PDB entry 7W7G | electron microscopy, 3.20 A resolution | chains B and C of the 4 polymer chains in the assembly

[Chain B]
Molecule: Protein unc-80 homolog
Organism: Mus musculus
UniProtKB: B8XCJ6 (B8XCJ6_MOUSE); residue numbers follow UniProt; this construct covers 1-3326
Sequence (3326 residues; row label = number of the first residue in the row):
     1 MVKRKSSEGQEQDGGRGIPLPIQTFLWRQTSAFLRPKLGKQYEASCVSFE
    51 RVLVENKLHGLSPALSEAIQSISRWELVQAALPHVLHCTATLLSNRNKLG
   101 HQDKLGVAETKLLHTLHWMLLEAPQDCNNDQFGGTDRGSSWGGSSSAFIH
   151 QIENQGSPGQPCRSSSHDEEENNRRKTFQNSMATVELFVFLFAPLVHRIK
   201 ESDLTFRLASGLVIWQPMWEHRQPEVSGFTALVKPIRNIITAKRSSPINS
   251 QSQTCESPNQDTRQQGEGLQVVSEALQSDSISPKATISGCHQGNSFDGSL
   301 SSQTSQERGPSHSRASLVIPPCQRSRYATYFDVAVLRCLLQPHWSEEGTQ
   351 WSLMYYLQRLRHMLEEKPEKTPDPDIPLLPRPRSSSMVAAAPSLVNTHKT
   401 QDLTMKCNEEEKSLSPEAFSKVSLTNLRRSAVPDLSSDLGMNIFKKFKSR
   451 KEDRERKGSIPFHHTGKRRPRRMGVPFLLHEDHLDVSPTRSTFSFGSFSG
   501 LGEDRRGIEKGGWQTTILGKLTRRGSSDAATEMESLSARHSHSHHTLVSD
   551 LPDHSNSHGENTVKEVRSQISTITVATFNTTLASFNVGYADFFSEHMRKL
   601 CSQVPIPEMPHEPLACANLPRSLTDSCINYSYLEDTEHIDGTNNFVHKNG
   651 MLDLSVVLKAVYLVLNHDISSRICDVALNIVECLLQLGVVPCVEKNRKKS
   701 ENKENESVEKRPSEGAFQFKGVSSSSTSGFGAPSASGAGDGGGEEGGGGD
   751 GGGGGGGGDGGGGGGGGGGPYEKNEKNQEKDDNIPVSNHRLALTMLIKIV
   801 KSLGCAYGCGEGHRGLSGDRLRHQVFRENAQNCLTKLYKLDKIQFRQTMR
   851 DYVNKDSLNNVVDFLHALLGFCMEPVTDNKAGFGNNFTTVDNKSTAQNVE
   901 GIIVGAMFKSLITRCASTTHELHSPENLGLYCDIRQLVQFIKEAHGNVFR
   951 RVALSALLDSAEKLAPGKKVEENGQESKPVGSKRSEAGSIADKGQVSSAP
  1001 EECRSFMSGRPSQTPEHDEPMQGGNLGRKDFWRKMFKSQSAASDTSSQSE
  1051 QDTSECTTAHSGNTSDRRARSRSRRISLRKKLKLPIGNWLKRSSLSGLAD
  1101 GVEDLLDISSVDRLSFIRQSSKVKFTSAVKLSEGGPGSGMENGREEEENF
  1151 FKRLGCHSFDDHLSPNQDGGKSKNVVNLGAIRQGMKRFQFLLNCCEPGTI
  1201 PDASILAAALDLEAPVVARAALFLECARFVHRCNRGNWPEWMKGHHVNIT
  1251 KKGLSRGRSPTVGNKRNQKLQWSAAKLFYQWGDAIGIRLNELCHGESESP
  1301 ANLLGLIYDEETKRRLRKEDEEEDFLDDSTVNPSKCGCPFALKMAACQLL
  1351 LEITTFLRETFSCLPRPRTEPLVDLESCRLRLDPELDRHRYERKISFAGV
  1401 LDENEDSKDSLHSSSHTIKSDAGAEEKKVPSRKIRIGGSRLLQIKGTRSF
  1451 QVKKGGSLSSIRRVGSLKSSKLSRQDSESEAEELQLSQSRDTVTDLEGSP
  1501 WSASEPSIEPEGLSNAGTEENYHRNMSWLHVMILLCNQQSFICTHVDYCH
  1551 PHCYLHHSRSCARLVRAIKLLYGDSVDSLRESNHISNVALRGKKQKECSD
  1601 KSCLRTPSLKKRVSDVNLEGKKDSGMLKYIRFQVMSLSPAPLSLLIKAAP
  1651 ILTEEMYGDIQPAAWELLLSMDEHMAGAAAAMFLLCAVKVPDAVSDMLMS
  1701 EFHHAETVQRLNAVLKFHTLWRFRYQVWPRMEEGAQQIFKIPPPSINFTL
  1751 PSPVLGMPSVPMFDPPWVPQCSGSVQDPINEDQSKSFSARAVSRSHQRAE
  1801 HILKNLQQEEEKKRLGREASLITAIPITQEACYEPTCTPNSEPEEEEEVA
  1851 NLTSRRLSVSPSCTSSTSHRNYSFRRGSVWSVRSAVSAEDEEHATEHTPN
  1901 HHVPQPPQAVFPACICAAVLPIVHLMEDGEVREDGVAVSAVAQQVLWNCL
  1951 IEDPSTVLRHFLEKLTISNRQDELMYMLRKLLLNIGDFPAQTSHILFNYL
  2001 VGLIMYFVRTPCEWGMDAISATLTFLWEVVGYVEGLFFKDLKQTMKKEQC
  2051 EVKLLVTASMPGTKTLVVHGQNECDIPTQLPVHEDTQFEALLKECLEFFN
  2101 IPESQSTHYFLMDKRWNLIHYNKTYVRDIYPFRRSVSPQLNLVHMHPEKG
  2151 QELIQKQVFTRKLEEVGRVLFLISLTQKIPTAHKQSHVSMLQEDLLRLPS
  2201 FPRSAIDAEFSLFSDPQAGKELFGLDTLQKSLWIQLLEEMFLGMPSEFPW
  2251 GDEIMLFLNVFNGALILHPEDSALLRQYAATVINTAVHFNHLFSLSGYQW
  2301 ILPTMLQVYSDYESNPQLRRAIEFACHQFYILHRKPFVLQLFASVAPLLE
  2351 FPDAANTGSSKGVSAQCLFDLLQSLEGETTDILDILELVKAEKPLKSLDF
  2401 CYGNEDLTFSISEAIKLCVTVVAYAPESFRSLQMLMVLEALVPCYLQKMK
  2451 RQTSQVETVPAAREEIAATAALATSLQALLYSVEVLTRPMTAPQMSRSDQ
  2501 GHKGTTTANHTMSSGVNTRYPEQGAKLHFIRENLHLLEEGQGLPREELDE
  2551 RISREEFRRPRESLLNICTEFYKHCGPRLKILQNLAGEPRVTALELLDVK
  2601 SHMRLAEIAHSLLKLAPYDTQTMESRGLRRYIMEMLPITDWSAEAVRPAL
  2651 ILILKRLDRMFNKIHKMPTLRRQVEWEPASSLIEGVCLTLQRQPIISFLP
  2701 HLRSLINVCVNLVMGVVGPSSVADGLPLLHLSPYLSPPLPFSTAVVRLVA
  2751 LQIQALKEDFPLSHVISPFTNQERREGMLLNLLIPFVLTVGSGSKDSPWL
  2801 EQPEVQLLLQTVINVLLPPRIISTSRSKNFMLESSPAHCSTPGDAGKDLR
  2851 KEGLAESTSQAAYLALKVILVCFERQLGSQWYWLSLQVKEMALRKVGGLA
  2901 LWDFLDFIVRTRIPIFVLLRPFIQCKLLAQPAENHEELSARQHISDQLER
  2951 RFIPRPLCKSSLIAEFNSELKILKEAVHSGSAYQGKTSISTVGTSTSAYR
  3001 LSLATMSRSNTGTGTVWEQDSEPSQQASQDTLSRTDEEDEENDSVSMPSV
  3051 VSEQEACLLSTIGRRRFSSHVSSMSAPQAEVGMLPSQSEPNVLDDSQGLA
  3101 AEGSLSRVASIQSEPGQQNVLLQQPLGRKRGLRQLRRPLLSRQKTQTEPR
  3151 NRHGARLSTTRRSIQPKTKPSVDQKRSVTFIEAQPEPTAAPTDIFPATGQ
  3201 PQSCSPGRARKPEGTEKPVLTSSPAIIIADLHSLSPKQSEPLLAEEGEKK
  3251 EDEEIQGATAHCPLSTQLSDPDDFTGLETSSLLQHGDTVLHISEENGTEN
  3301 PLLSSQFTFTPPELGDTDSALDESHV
Unresolved in the structure: 1-20, 123-179, 221-329, 365-653, 695-784, 804-823, 876-897, 962-1024, 1039-1173, 1244-1264, 1295-1310, 1334-1338, 1364-1519, 1573-1623, 1771-1802, 1835-1906, 2352-2360, 2494-2545, 2720-2733, 2819-2853, 2980-3326
Ion coordination: Zn2+: Cys1543, His1545, Cys1549, Cys1553
From the paper describing this entry:
  - contacts within the chain: Arg1724-Glu1952, Arg2604-Glu2607, Glu2484-Arg2604, Lys2573-Glu2634, Arg2910-Glu2965
  - disease-associated variants - R1724C, R2604T, E2634A, R2910Q (citing earlier work)

[Chain C]
Molecule: Sodium leak channel non-selective protein
Organism: Rattus norvegicus
UniProtKB: Q6Q760 (NALCN_RAT); residue numbers follow UniProt; this construct covers 1-1738
Sequence (1738 residues; numbered 1 to 1738; the number before each row is that of its first residue):
     1 MLKRKQSSRVEAQPVTDFGPDESLSDNADILWINKPWVHSLLRICAIISV
    51 ISVCMNTPMTFEHYPPLQYVTFTLDTLLMFLYTAEMIAKMHIRGIVKGDS
   101 SYVKDRWCVFDGFMVFCLWVSLVLQVFEIADIVDQMSPWGMLRIPRPLIM
   151 IRAFRIYFRFELPRTRITNILKRSGEQIWSVSIFLLFFLLLYGILGVQMF
   201 GTFTYHCVVNDTKPGNVTWNSLAIPDTHCSPELEEGYQCPPGFKCMDLED
   251 LGLSRQELGYSGFNEIGTSIFTVYEASSQEGWVFLMYRAIDSFPRWRSYF
   301 YFITLIFFLAWLVKNVFIAVIIETFAEIRVQFQQMWGTRSSTTSTATTQM
   351 FHEDAAGGWQLVAVDVNKPQGRAPACLQKMMRSSVFHMFILSMVTVDVIV
   401 AASNYYKGENFRRQYDEFYLAEVAFTVLFDLEALLKIWCLGFTGYISSSL
   451 HKFELLLVIGTTLHVYPDLYHSQFTYFQVLRVVRLIKISPALEDFVYKIF
   501 GPGKKLGSLVVFTASLLIVMSAISLQMFCFVEELDRFTTFPRAFMSMFQI
   551 LTQEGWVDVMDQTLNAVGHMWAPLVAIYFILYHLFATLILLSLFVAVILD
   601 NLELDEDLKKLKQLKQSEANADTKEKLPLRLRIFEKFPNRPQMVKISKLP
   651 SDFTVPKIRESFMKQFIDRQQQDTCCLFRILPSTSSSSCDNPKRPTVEDN
   701 KYIDQKLRKSVFSIRARNLLEKETAVTKILRACTRQRMLSGSFEGQPAKE
   751 RSILSVQHHIRQERRSLRHGSNSQRISRGKSLETLTQDHSNTVRYRNAQR
   801 EDSEIKMIQEKKEQAEMKRKVQEEELRENHPYFDKPLFIVGREHRFRNFC
   851 RVVVRARFNASKTDPVTGAVKNTKYHQLYDLLGLVTYLDWVMITVTICSC
   901 ISMMFESPFRRVMHAPTLQIAEYVFVIFMSIELNLKIMADGLFFTPTAVI
   951 RDFGGVMDIFIYLVSLIFLCWMPQNVPAESGAQLLMVLRCLRPLRIFKLV
  1001 PQMRKVVRELFSGFKEIFLVSILLLTLMLVFASFGVQLFAGKLAKCNDPN
  1051 IIRREDCNGIFRINVSVSKNLNLKLRPGEKKPGFWVPRVWANPRNFNFDN
  1101 VGNAMLALFEVLSLKGWVEVRDVIIHRVGPIHGIYIHVFVFLGCMIGLTL
  1151 FVGVVIANFNENKGTALLTVDQRRWEDLKSRLKIAQPLHLPPRPDNDGFR
  1201 AKMYDITQHPFFKRTIALLVLAQSVLLSVKWDVEDPVTVPLATMSVVFTF
  1251 IFVLEVTMKIIAMSPAGFWQSRRNRYDLLVTSLGVVWVVLHFALLNAYTY
  1301 MMGACVIVFRFFSICGKHVTLKMLLLTVVVSMYKSFFIIVGMFLLLLCYA
  1351 FAGVVLFGTVKYGENINRHANFSSAGKAITVLFRIVTGEDWNKIMHDCMV
  1401 QPPFCTPDEFTYWATDCGNYAGALMYFCSFYVIIAYIMLNLLVAIIVENF
  1451 SLFYSTEEDQLLSYNDLRHFQIIWNMVDDKREGVIPTFRVKFLLRLLRGR
  1501 LEVDLDKDKLLFKHMCYEMERLHNGGDVTFHDVLSMLSYRSVDIRKSLQL
  1551 EELLAREQLEYTIEEEVAKQTIRMWLKKCLKRIRAKQQQSCSIIHSLRES
  1601 QQQELSRFLNPPSIETTQPSEDTNANSQDHNTQPESSSQQQLLSPTLSDR
  1651 GGSRQDAADTGKPQRKIGQWRLPSAPKPISHSVSSVNLRFGGRTTMKSVV
  1701 CKMNPMPDTASCGSEVKKWWTRQLTVESDESGDDLLDI
Unresolved in the structure: 1-30, 96-104, 337-347, 364-373, 617-640, 670-701, 741-842, 859-872, 1579-1738
Sequence notes: conflict Ser52 (Pro in Q6Q760), Ala748 (Thr in Q6Q760)
Curated features (UniProtKB/Swiss-Prot):
  - glycosylation (N-linked (GlcNAc...) asparagine): Asn210, Asn216, Asn1064
  - mutagenesis: Glu1389 (E1389A: Affects ion seletivity), Asp1390 (D1390A: Affects ion seletivity)
Disulfides: Cys207-Cys239, Cys229-Cys245, Cys1046-Cys1057, Cys1405-Cys1417
Covalently attached groups: N-acetylglucosamine (NAG) linked to Asn210, Asn216, Asn1064
From the paper describing this entry:
  - mutagenesis - I658A/F662A/M663A/F666A/I667A: abolished binding to UNC79-UNC80 heterodimer
  - mutagenesis - R717A/K722A/V726A/I729A/L730A: decreased binding to UNC79-UNC80
  - conformationally variable residues (order/disorder transition): Arg751 to Arg765

[How chain B and chain C interact]
Residue-residue contacts (76; chain B residue first):
  Leu2195(B) - Arg737(C)  hydrogen bond (backbone-side chain)
  Leu2196(B) - Arg737(C)  hydrogen bond (backbone-side chain)
  Leu2198(B) - Arg737(C)  hydrogen bond (backbone-side chain)
  Pro2199(B) - Arg737(C)
  Phe2201(B) - Arg737(C)
  Pro2202(B) - Cys733(C)  hydrophobic
  Pro2202(B) - Arg737(C)
  Arg2203(B) - Leu730(C)
  Ile2206(B) - Ile729(C)  hydrophobic
  Ile2206(B) - Leu730(C)  hydrophobic
  Asp2207(B) - Leu730(C)
  Phe2210(B) - Glu723(C)
  Phe2210(B) - Val726(C)  hydrophobic
  Phe2213(B) - Leu719(C)  hydrophobic
  Asp2252(B) - Gln736(C)
  Met2255(B) - Gln736(C)
  Leu2256(B) - Gln736(C)
  Leu2256(B) - Arg737(C)
  Asn2259(B) - Ile729(C)
  Ile2266(B) - Lys722(C)
  Ile2266(B) - Val726(C)  hydrophobic
  Leu2267(B) - Lys722(C)  hydrogen bond (backbone-side chain)
  Leu2267(B) - Val726(C)  hydrophobic
  Glu2270(B) - Arg717(C)  salt bridge
  Ser2294(B) - Phe662(C)
  Leu2295(B) - Phe662(C)  hydrophobic
  Leu2295(B) - Gln665(C)  hydrogen bond (backbone-side chain)
  Gln2299(B) - Phe666(C)
  Ser2310(B) - Phe712(C)
  Asp2311(B) - Phe712(C)
  Asp2311(B) - Ser713(C)
  Asp2311(B) - Ala716(C)
  Tyr2312(B) - Ala716(C)  hydrogen bond (side chain-backbone)
  Tyr2312(B) - Arg717(C)
  Tyr2312(B) - Lys722(C)
  Glu2313(B) - Lys709(C)
  Ser2314(B) - Lys709(C)
  Ser2314(B) - Ser713(C)  hydrogen bond
  Ser2314(B) - Arg717(C)
  Pro2336(B) - Phe662(C)
  Leu2339(B) - Phe662(C)  hydrophobic
  Leu2339(B) - Met663(C)  hydrophobic
  Leu2339(B) - Phe666(C)
  Ala2343(B) - Phe666(C)  hydrophobic
  Lys2361(B) - Phe712(C)
  Lys2361(B) - Arg715(C)
  Gly2362(B) - Phe712(C)
  Asp2399(B) - Arg659(C)  salt bridge
  Cys2401(B) - Met643(C)  hydrophobic
  Tyr2402(B) - Lys657(C)  hydrogen bond (side chain-backbone)
  Tyr2402(B) - Ile658(C)
  Tyr2402(B) - Arg659(C)
  Lys2416(B) - Phe653(C)
  Lys2416(B) - Thr654(C)  hydrogen bond (side chain-backbone)
  Leu2417(B) - Pro656(C)  hydrophobic
  Leu2417(B) - Ile658(C)  hydrophobic
  Val2419(B) - Phe653(C)  hydrophobic
  Thr2420(B) - Ile646(C)
  Thr2420(B) - Phe653(C)
  Thr2420(B) - Pro656(C)
  Val2421(B) - Met663(C)  hydrophobic
  Ala2423(B) - Ile646(C)
  Tyr2424(B) - Val644(C)  hydrophobic
  Tyr2424(B) - Glu660(C)  hydrogen bond
  Tyr2424(B) - Lys664(C)  hydrogen bond
  Tyr2424(B) - Ile667(C)  hydrophobic
  Ser2428(B) - Ile667(C)
  Arg2430(B) - Phe666(C)  hydrogen bond (side chain-backbone)
  Arg2430(B) - Arg669(C)
  Ser2475(B) - Phe653(C)
  Ala2478(B) - Leu649(C)  hydrophobic
  Ala2478(B) - Pro650(C)
  Ala2478(B) - Phe653(C)  hydrophobic
  Tyr2481(B) - Lys648(C)
  Tyr2481(B) - Pro650(C)  hydrophobic
  Ser2482(B) - Leu649(C)
Interface residues without a listed pair, chain B (61 interface residues in all): Ser2214, Phe2223, Glu2253, Asn2262, Gly2263, Pro2269, Ser2296, Lys2335, Gln2340, Phe2400, Glu2413, Ala2425, Thr2474, Gln2477
Interface residues without a listed pair, chain C (38 interface residues in all): Pro641, Ser647, Ala725
The authors on this interface:
  - pairs named by the authors: Leu2196(B)-Arg737(C) (backbone contact), Leu2198(B)-Arg737(C) (backbone contact), Leu2267(B)-Lys722(C) (backbone contact), Glu2270(B)-Arg717(C) (salt bridge), Tyr2312(B)-Lys722(C)
  - interface residues, chain B: Ile2206(B), Phe2210(B), Ile2266(B), Leu2267(B), Leu2295(B), Leu2339(B), Ala2343(B), Leu2417(B), Val2419(B), Val2421(B), Tyr2424(B), Ala2425(B), Ala2478(B), Tyr2481(B)
  - interface residues, chain C: Pro641(C), Val644(C), Ile646(C), Leu649(C), Pro650(C), Phe653(C), Pro656(C), Ile658(C), Phe662(C), Met663(C), Phe666(C), Ile667(C), Tyr702(C), Val726(C), Ile729(C), Leu730(C)

[Summary]
The interface between chain B and chain C involves 61 residues on one side and 38 on the other; the contacts
include 12 hydrogen bonds and 2 salt bridges. Among the polar pairs are Glu2270(B)-Arg717(C),
Asp2399(B)-Arg659(C) and Leu2195(B)-Arg737(C). The paper describes backbone contacts between Leu2196(B) and
Arg737(C), Leu2198(B) and Arg737(C) and Leu2267(B) and Lys722(C); a salt bridge between Glu2270(B) and
Arg717(C); a contact between Tyr2312(B) and Lys722(C). The paper reports that I658A/F662A/M663A/F666A/I667A of
chain C abolish binding to UNC79-UNC80 heterodimer; interface residues Ile2206(B), Phe2210(B) and Pro641(C)
among others.
Here chain B is Protein unc-80 homolog (Mus musculus) and chain C is Sodium leak channel non-selective protein
(Rattus norvegicus). Entry 7W7G (Structure of Mammalian NALCN-FAM155A-UNC79-UNC80 quanternary complex) was
determined by electron microscopy.
